Entry 8KC7 (electron microscopy, 3.46 A resolution); this record covers chains E and G of the 6 polymer chains in the assembly.

# Chain E (and G)
Molecule: Transcriptional regulatory protein RCO1
Organism: Saccharomyces cerevisiae (strain ATCC 204508 / S288c)
Notes: chain G of this document is another copy of the same molecule, construct and numbering; everything in this record applies to it too
UniProtKB: Q04779 (RCO1_YEAST); residues 1-684 here = UniProt positions 1-684
Amino-acid sequence (733 residues; each row starts with the number of its first residue):
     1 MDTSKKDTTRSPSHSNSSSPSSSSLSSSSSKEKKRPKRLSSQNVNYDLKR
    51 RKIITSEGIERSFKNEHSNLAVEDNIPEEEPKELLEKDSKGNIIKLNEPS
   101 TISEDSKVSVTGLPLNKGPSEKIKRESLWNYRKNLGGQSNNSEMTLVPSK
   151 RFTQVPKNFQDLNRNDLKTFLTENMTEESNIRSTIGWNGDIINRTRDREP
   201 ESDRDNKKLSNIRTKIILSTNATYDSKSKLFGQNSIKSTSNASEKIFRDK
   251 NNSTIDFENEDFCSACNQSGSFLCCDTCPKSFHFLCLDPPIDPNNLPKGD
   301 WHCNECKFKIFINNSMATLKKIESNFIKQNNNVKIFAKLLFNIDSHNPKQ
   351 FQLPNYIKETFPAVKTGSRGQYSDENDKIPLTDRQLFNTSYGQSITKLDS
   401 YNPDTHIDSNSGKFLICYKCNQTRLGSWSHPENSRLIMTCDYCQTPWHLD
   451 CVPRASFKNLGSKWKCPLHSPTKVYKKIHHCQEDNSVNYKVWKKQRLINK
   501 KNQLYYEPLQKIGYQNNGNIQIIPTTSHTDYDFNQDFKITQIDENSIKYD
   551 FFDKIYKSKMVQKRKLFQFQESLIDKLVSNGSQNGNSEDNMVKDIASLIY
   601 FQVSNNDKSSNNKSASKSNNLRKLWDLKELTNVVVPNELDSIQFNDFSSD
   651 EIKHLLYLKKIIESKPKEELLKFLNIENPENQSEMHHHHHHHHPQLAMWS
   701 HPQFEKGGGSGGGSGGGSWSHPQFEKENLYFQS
Not modelled in the structure: 1-32, 67-257, 479-487, 525-535, 578-733 (chain G: 1-260, 295-297, 359-539, 580-733)
Differences from the reference sequence: expression tag (685-733)
UniProt features mapped onto this chain:
  - zinc finger: E260 to K309 (PHD-type 1), F414 to T472 (PHD-type 2)
  - modified residue: M1 (N-acetylmethionine), S68 (Phosphoserine), S683 (Phosphoserine)

# How chain E and chain G interact
Pairs across the interface (13):
  K548(E) - F551(G)
  Y549(E) - D550(G)
  Y549(E) - F551(G)  hydrophobic
  Y549(E) - K554(G)
  F552(E) - F551(G)  hydrophobic
  F552(E) - I555(G)  hydrophobic
  Y556(E) - K559(G)
  Y556(E) - Q562(G)
  M560(E) - Q562(G)
  K563(E) - L566(G)
  R564(E) - F569(G)
  E571(E) - K576(G)  salt bridge
  I574(E) - K576(G)
Other interface residues (no listed pair), chain E (11 interface residues in all): K559, Q570
Other interface residues (no listed pair), chain G (12 interface residues in all): S558, K565, L573

# In short
11 residues of chain E and 12 residues of chain G are in contact, with 1 salt bridge. The salt-bridged pair is
E571(E)-K576(G).
Chain E and chain G are both Transcriptional regulatory protein RCO1 (Saccharomyces cerevisiae (strain ATCC
204508 / S288c)); the structure, Rpd3S histone deacetylase complex, was determined by electron microscopy
(same publication as 8KD2, 8KD3, 8KD4, 8KD5, 8KD6 and 8KD7).
